Entry 5V0D (X-ray diffraction, 2.63 A resolution); this record covers chains Z and A of the 4 polymer chains in the assembly.

[Chain Z]
Name: Exonuclease 1
Source organism: Homo sapiens
Notes: EC 3.1.-.-
UniProt: Q9UQ84 (EXO1_HUMAN); residue numbers follow UniProt; this construct covers 1-352
Amino-acid sequence (358 residues; row label = number of the first residue in the row):
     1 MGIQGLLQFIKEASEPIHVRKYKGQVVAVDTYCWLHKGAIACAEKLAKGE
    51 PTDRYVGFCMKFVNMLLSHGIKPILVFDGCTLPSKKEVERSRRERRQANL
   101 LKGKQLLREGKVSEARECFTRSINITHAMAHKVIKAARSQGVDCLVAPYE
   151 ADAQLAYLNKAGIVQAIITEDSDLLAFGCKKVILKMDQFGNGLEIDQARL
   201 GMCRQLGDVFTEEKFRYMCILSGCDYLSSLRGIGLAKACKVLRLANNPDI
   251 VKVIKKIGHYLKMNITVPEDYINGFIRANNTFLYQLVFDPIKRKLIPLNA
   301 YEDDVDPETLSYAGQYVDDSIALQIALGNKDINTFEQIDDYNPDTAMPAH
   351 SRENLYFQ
Unresolved in the structure: 1, 347-354, 358
Construct notes: expression tag (353-358)
Ion coordination: Mg2+ site 1: Asp152, Asp171, Asp173 (shared with 1 residue of chain B); Mg2+ site 2: Asp152 (shared with 1 residue of chain B; 1 residue of chain E); Na+: Ser222, Ser229, Ile233 (shared with DT4(A) of chain A)
UniProt features mapped onto this chain:
  - binding site (Mg(2+)): Asp30, Asp78, Glu150, Asp152, Asp171, Asp173, Asp225, Asp270
  - natural variant: Glu109 (E109K: Abrogates exonuclease activity)
  - mutagenesis: Asp78 (D78A: Abrogates double-stranded DNA exonuclease activity and endonuclease activity against 5'-overhanging flap structures. Also reduces DNA-binding to 5'-overhanging flap structures), Asp173 (D173A: Abrogates double-stranded DNA exonuclease activity and endonuclease activity against 5'-overhanging flap structures. No effect on DNA-binding to 5'-overhanging flap structures), Asp225 (D225A: Abrogates double-stranded DNA exonuclease activity and endonuclease activity against 5'-overhanging flap structures. Also enhances DNA-binding to 5'-overhanging flap structures)
What the authors report for this chain:
  - mutagenesis - Y32A (20-fold), H36A (150-fold): decreased catalytic activity (citing earlier work)
  - catalytic residues: Asp30, Asp78, Asp152, Asp171, Asp173 (by similarity / conservation)

[Chain A]
Molecule: 13-nt DNA strand
Sequence (13 nucleotides; row label = number of the first residue in the row):
     1 CGCTAGTACTCAT
Unresolved in the structure: 13
Ion coordination: Na+: DT4 (shared with Ser222(Z), Ser229(Z), Ile233(Z) of chain Z)

[Chain Z / chain A interface]
Residue-residue contacts (26):
  Gln4(Z) - DA5(A)  base contact
  Lys37(Z) - DT10(A)  base contact
  Lys37(Z) - DC11(A)  sugar contact
  Ile40(Z) - DT10(A)  base contact
  Ile40(Z) - DC11(A)  base contact
  Ala41(Z) - DC11(A)  phosphate contact
  Arg54(Z) - DA12(A)  sugar contact
  Phe58(Z) - DC11(A)  sugar contact
  Phe58(Z) - DA12(A)  phosphate contact
  Lys61(Z) - DA12(A)  salt bridge to the phosphate
  Arg121(Z) - DA8(A)  sugar contact
  Arg121(Z) - DC9(A)  base contact
  Ser229(Z) - DT4(A)  phosphate contact
  Leu230(Z) - DT4(A)  phosphate contact
  Arg231(Z) - DT4(A)  hydrogen bond to the phosphate
  Arg231(Z) - DA5(A)  salt bridge to the phosphate
  Gly232(Z) - DC3(A)  sugar contact
  Gly232(Z) - DT4(A)  hydrogen bond to the phosphate
  Ile233(Z) - DC3(A)  phosphate contact
  Ile233(Z) - DT4(A)  hydrogen bond to the phosphate
  Gly234(Z) - DC3(A)  hydrogen bond to the phosphate
  Leu235(Z) - DC3(A)  phosphate contact
  Ala236(Z) - DG2(A)  sugar contact
  Ala236(Z) - DC3(A)  hydrogen bond to the phosphate
  Lys237(Z) - DG2(A)  phosphate contact
  Lys237(Z) - DC3(A)  hydrogen bond to the phosphate
Interface residues without a listed pair, chain Z (18 interface residues in all): Thr120

[In short]
The interface between chain Z and chain A involves 18 residues on one side and 9 on the other; the contacts
include 6 hydrogen bonds and 2 salt bridges. Polar pairs include Arg231(Z)-DT4(A), Gly232(Z)-DT4(A) and
Ile233(Z)-DT4(A). The paper reports catalytic residues Asp30(Z), Asp78(Z) and Asp152(Z) among others; Y32A and
H36A of chain Z reduce catalytic activity.
Here chain Z is Exonuclease 1 (Homo sapiens) and chain A is a 13-nt DNA strand. Entry 5V0D (Crystal structure
of human exonuclease 1 Exo1 (WT) in complex with 5' flap DNA (f2II)) was determined by X-ray diffraction,
deposited together with 5UZV, 5V04, 5V05, 5V06, 5V07, 5V08 and 4 further entries.
